PDB entry 7XAQ | electron microscopy, 3.59 A resolution | chains J and D of the 10 polymer chains in the assembly

# Chain J
Molecule: fadD1
Source organism: Pseudomonas aeruginosa PAO1
Sequence (43 nucleotides; each row starts with the number of its first residue):
     1 TTCGGTCAAAAAAATGACCGAGACATTAGTCTCGGTCACGGTC

# Chain D
Protein: Probable transcriptional regulator
Source organism: Pseudomonas aeruginosa PAO1
UniProt: Q9HZP1 (Q9HZP1_PSEAE); residue numbers follow UniProt; this construct covers 1-212
Sequence (212 residues; each row starts with the number of its first residue):
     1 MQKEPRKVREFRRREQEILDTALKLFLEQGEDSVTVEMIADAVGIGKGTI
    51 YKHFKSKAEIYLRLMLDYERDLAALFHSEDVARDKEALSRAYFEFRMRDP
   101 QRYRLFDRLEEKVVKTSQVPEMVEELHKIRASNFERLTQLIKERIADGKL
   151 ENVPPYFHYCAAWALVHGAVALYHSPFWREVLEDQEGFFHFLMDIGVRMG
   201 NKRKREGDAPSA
Disordered / not traced: 1-6, 205-212

# Chain J / chain D interface
Residue-residue contacts - 18 pairs, chain J then chain D:
  DA13(J) - Glu10(D)  phosphate contact
  DA13(J) - Arg14(D)  salt bridge to the phosphate
  DA13(J) - Lys52(D)  salt bridge to the phosphate
  DA13(J) - His53(D)  salt bridge to the phosphate
  DA14(J) - Glu10(D)  phosphate contact
  DA14(J) - Arg14(D)  salt bridge to the phosphate
  DA14(J) - Ile45(D)  phosphate contact
  DA14(J) - Gly46(D)  sugar contact
  DA14(J) - Thr49(D)  base contact
  DA14(J) - Lys52(D)  hydrogen bond to the base
  DT15(J) - Gly44(D)  phosphate contact
  DT15(J) - Gly46(D)  base contact
  DT15(J) - Lys47(D)  base contact
  DT15(J) - Gly48(D)  base contact
  DG16(J) - Lys47(D)  base contact
  DG16(J) - Tyr51(D)  base contact
  DA17(J) - Lys47(D)  base contact
  DA17(J) - Tyr51(D)  hydrogen bond to the base
Also at the interface, not in a pair above, chain J (6 interface residues in all): DA12

# In short
6 residues of chain J and 11 residues of chain D are in contact, with 2 hydrogen bonds and 4 salt bridges.
Polar contacts include DA14(J)-Lys52(D), DA17(J)-Tyr51(D) and DA13(J)-Arg14(D).
Here chain J is fadD1 and chain D is Probable transcriptional regulator, both from Pseudomonas aeruginosa
PAO1. Entry 7XAQ (Cryo-EM structure of PvrA-DNA complex) was determined by electron microscopy.
